Entry 4ZXX (X-ray diffraction, 2.60 A resolution); this record covers chains H and L.

[Chain H]
Name: Coagulation factor VIIa heavy chain
From: Homo sapiens
Notes: EC 3.4.21.21
Reference sequence: P08709 (FA7_HUMAN); the construct lacks a stretch of the UniProt sequence and is renumbered around it, so the offset changes along the chain: 16-35 = UniProt 213-232; 37-60 = UniProt 233-256; 61-129 = UniProt 261-329; 134-147 = UniProt 337-350; 5 more segments
Chain sequence (254 residues; row label = number of the first residue in the row; note: 11 numbers in that range are skipped by the numbering (no residue carries them; nothing is unmodelled there); a row labelled like 60A-60D holds insertion residues (60A, then the next letters in order)):
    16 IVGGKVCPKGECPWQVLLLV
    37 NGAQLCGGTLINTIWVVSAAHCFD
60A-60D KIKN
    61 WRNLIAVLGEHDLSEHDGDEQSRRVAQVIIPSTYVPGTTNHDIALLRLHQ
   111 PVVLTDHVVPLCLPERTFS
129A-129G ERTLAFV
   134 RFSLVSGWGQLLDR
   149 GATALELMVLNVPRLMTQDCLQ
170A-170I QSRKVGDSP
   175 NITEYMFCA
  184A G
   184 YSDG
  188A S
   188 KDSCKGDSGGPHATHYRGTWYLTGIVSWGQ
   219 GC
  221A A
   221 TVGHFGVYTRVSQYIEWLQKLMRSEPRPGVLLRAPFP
Disulfide bonds: Cys22-Cys27, Cys42-Cys58, Cys168-Cys182, Cys191-Cys220
Bound ions: Ca2+: Glu70, Asp72, Glu75, Glu80
Small-molecule neighbours: 4T0 (N-{3-[(2R)-1-{(2R)-2-[(1-aminoisoquinolin-6-yl)amino]-2-phenylacetyl}pyrrolidin-2-yl]-4-(propan-2-ylsulfonyl)phenyl}acetamide): Leu41, Cys42, His57, Cys58, Asp60, Lys60A, Gly97, Thr98, Thr99, Asp189, Ser190, Cys191, Lys192, Ser195, Val213, Ser214, Trp215, Gly216, Gln217, Gly219, Cys220, Ala221A, Gly226, Val227, Tyr228
Swiss-Prot annotation at these positions:
  - active site (Charge relay system): His57, Asp102, Ser195
  - binding site (substrate): Asp189
  - glycosylation: Asn175 (N-linked (GlcNAc...) asparagine)

[Chain L]
Name: Coagulation factor VIIa light chain
From: Homo sapiens
Notes: EC 3.4.21.21
Reference sequence: P08709 (FA7_HUMAN); residues 90-144 here correspond to UniProt positions 150-204 (UniProt number = residue number + 60)
Chain sequence (55 residues; row label = number of the first residue in the row):
    90 ICVNENGGCEQYCSDHTGTKRSCRCHEGYSLLADGVSCTPTVEYPCGKIP
   140 ILEKR
Disulfide bonds: Cys91-Cys102, Cys98-Cys112, Cys114-Cys127

[Interface between chain H and chain L]
Contacting residue pairs (45):
  Lys24(H) with Ile140(L)
  Gly25(H) with Ile138(L)
  Glu26(H) with Ile138(L); Ile140(L); Leu141(L)
  Trp29(H) with Gly136(L); Ile138(L), hydrophobic
  Leu114(H) with Tyr133(L)
  Thr115(H) with Tyr133(L)
  Asp116(H) with Tyr133(L), hydrogen bond; Pro139(L); Lys143(L), salt bridge
  Val119(H) with Pro134(L); Lys137(L); Pro139(L), hydrophobic
  Pro120(H) with Cys135(L); Gly136(L), hydrogen bond (backbone-backbone)
  Leu121(H) with Cys135(L)
  Cys122(H) with Cys135(L), disulfide; Gly136(L)
  Leu123(H) with Tyr101(L), hydrogen bond (backbone-side chain); His115(L)
  Pro124(H) with Tyr101(L)
  Glu125(H) with Tyr101(L); Arg113(L), salt bridge
  Phe128(H) with Asn95(L); Gln100(L); Tyr101(L), hydrophobic
  Arg129B(H) with Cys91(L); Val92(L); Asp104(L), salt bridge
  Thr129C(H) with Asn95(L), hydrogen bond
  Tyr203(H) with Asn95(L); Glu99(L)
  Arg204(H) with Gly97(L), hydrogen bond (side chain-backbone); Cys98(L), hydrogen bond (side chain-backbone); Glu99(L)
  Gly205(H) with Lys137(L), hydrogen bond (backbone-side chain)
  Thr206(H) with Tyr118(L); Cys135(L); Gly136(L); Lys137(L), hydrogen bond
  Trp207(H) with Gly136(L), hydrogen bond (backbone-backbone); Ile138(L)
  Tyr208(H) with Gln100(L)
Interface residues without a listed pair, chain H (25 interface residues in all): Pro28, Thr127
Interface residues without a listed pair, chain L (25 interface residues in all): Glu94, Cys102, Arg144
Cross-chain cystine bridges: Cys122(H)-Cys135(L)

[Summary]
Chain H and chain L each contribute 25 residues to their interface; the contacts include 1 disulfide bond, 9
hydrogen bonds and 3 salt bridges. Among the polar pairs are Asp116(H)-Lys143(L), Glu125(H)-Arg113(L) and
Arg129B(H)-Asp104(L). Chain H binds compound 4T0.
Chain H is Coagulation factor VIIa heavy chain and chain L is Coagulation factor VIIa light chain, both from
Homo sapiens; the structure, FACTOR VIIA IN COMPLEX WITH THE INHIBITOR
N-{3-[(2R)-1-{(2R)-2-[(1-aminoisoquinolin-6-yl)amino]-2-phenylacetyl}pyrrolidin-2-yl]-4-(propan-2-ylsulfonyl)phenyl}acetamide,
was determined by X-ray diffraction, deposited together with 4ZXY.
